Entry 9IS6 (electron microscopy, 3.32 A resolution); this record covers chains E and B of the 8 polymer chains in the assembly.

Chain E:
Molecule: COP9 signalosome complex subunit 5b
Organism: Arabidopsis thaliana
Notes: EC 3.4.-.-
UniProt: Q9FVU9 (CSN5B_ARATH); residues 1-358 here = UniProt positions 1-358
Chain sequence (358 residues; numbered 1 to 358; the number before each row is that of its first residue):
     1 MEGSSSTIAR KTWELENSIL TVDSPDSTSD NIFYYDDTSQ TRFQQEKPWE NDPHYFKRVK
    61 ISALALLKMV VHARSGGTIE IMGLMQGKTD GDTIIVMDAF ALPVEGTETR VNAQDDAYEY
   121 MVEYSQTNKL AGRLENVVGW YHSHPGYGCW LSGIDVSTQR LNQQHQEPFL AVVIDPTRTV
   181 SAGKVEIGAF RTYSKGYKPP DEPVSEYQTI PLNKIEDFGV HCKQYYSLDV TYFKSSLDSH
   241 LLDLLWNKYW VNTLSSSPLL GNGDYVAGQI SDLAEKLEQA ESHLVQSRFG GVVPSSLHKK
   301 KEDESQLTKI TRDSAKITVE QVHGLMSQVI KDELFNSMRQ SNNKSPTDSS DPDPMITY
Not modelled in the structure: 1-27, 289-302, 341-358
Curated features (UniProtKB/Swiss-Prot):
  - motif: H142 to D155 (JAMM motif)
  - binding site (Zn(2+)): H142, H144, D155
  - modified residue: M1 (N-acetylmethionine)
  - mutagenesis: H142 (H142A: No effect on CSN complex integrity and no effect on CUL1 derubylation), H144 (H144A: No effect on CSN complex integrity and no effect on CUL1 derubylation), C149 (C149A: No effect on CSN complex integrity and no effect on CUL1 derubylation), D155 (D155N: No effect on CSN complex integrity and no effect on CUL1 derubylation), D175 (D175E/N: No effect on CSN complex integrity and no effect on CUL1 derubylation)
Bound ions: Zn2+: E108, H142, H144, D155

Chain B:
Molecule: COP9 signalosome complex subunit 2
Organism: Arabidopsis thaliana
UniProt: Q8W207 (CSN2_ARATH); residues 1-439 here = UniProt positions 1-439
Chain sequence (439 residues; numbered 1 to 439; the number before each row is that of its first residue):
     1 MASDADMEDY GFEYSDEEQE EQDVDIENQY YNSKGMVETE PEEALSGFAE VVQMEPEKAD
    61 WGFKALKQTV KIYYRLGKYK EMMEAYTEML TYIKSAVTRN YSEKCINNIM DFVSGSASQN
   121 TGLLQEFYQT TLKALEEAKN ERLWFKTNLK LCNIWFDIGE YRRMTKILKE LHKSCQKEDG
   181 TDDQKKGSQL LEVYAIEIQI YTETKDNKKL KQLYHKALAI KSAIPHPRIM GIIRECGGKM
   241 HMAERQWEEA ATDFFEAFKN YDEAGNQRRI QCLKYLVLAN MLMESEVNPF DGQEAKPYKN
   301 DPEILAMTNL IAAYQRNEII EFERILKSNR RTIMDDPFIR NYMEDLLKKV RTQVLLKLIK
   361 PYTKIGIPFI SKELNVPETD VTELLVSLIL DSRIDGHIDE MNRYLLRGDS GNGRKLHKAV
   421 DKWNSQLKSL SSNITSRVC
Not modelled in the structure: 1-340

Chain E / chain B interface:
Pairs across the interface - 19 pairs, chain E then chain B:
  D264(E) - K415(B)  salt bridge
  V266(E) - L416(B)  hydrophobic
  A267(E) - L416(B)
  A267(E) - A419(B)
  I270(E) - A419(B)  hydrophobic
  I270(E) - W423(B)  hydrophobic
  S271(E) - A419(B)
  L273(E) - W423(B)
  A274(E) - K422(B)
  L277(E) - W423(B)
  L277(E) - L430(B)  hydrophobic
  E278(E) - Q426(B)  hydrogen bond
  E281(E) - S429(B)  hydrogen bond
  E281(E) - L430(B)
  L284(E) - I434(B)  hydrophobic
  V285(E) - N433(B)
  R288(E) - N433(B)
  R288(E) - I434(B)
  R288(E) - R437(B)
Other interface residues (no listed pair), chain E (15 interface residues in all): G263, E275
Other interface residues (no listed pair), chain B (12 interface residues in all): V420

Summary:
15 residues of chain E and 12 residues of chain B are in contact; the contacts include 2 hydrogen bonds and 1
salt bridge. Polar contacts include D264(E)-K415(B), E278(E)-Q426(B) and E281(E)-S429(B). From UniProt: 3
Zn2+-binding residues and 5 mutagenesis sites on chain E.
Here chain E is COP9 signalosome complex subunit 5b and chain B is COP9 signalosome complex subunit 2, both
from Arabidopsis thaliana. Entry 9IS6 (CryoEM structure of Plant-Complex-C-5b) was determined by electron
microscopy.
